4E3F - chain A; structure by X-ray diffraction, 1.50 A resolution.

[Chain A]
Name: Carbonic anhydrase 2
Source organism: Homo sapiens
Notes: EC 4.2.1.1
UniProt: P00918 (CAH2_HUMAN); the author numbering skips numbers that UniProt does not, so the offset changes along the chain: 1-125 = UniProt 1-125; 127-261 = UniProt 126-260
Chain sequence (260 residues; numbered 1 to 261; 1 number in that range is skipped by the numbering (no residue carries it; nothing is unmodelled there); the number before each row is that of its first residue):
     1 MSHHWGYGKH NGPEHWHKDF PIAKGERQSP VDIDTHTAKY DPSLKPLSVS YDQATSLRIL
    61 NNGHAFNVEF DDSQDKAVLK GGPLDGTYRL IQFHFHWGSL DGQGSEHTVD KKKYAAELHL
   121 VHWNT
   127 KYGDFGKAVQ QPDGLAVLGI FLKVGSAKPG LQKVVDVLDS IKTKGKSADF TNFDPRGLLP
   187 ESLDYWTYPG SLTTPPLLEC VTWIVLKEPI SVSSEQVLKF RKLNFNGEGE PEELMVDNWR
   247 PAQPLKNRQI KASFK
Unresolved in the structure: 1-3
Bound ions: Zn2+: His94, His96, His119; mercuribenzoic acid Hg near Cys206 (its only coordinating residue here)
Ligand contacts:
  - 2,6-dihydroxybenzoic acid (GRE), molecule 1: Gly6, Tyr7, Gly8, Asn11, Phe231, Glu239
  - 2,6-dihydroxybenzoic acid (GRE), molecule 2: Asp72, Ile91, Asp130, Phe131, Gly132
  - 2,6-dihydroxybenzoic acid (GRE), molecule 3: Gln92, His94, Val121, Phe131, Leu198, Thr199, Thr200, Pro201
  - mercuribenzoic acid (MBO): Val135, Gln136, Gln137, Pro138, Leu204, Glu205, Cys206
Curated features (UniProtKB/Swiss-Prot):
  - active site: His64 (Proton donor/acceptor)
  - binding site (Zn(2+)): His94, His96, His119
  - binding site (substrate): Thr199, Thr200
  - site: Tyr7 (Fine-tunes the proton-transfer properties of H-64), Asn62 (Fine-tunes the proton-transfer properties of H-64), Asn67 (Fine-tunes the proton-transfer properties of H-64), Gln92 (Involved in the binding of some activators, including histamine and L-histidine)
  - modified residue: Ser2 (N-acetylserine), Ser166 (Phosphoserine), Ser173 (Phosphoserine)
From the paper describing this entry:
  - binding site for 2,6-dihydroxybenzoic acid: Thr200

[Summary]
Bound to chain A: mercuribenzoic acid and 3 copies of 2,6-dihydroxybenzoic acid. His94, His96 and His119
coordinate Zn2+. Curated annotation (UniProt) lists active-site residue His64, 3 Zn2+-binding residues and
substrate-binding residues Thr199 and Thr200. The paper reports a binding site for 2,6-dihydroxybenzoic acid
at Thr200.
Chain A is Carbonic anhydrase 2 (Homo sapiens); the structure, Nucleophile recognition as an alternative
inhibition mode for benzoic acid based carbonic anhydrase inhibitors, was determined by X-ray diffraction
(same publication as 4E3D, 4E3G, 4E3H, 4E49 and 4E4A).
